PDB entry 7DVW | X-ray diffraction, 1.49 A resolution | chains A and C

Chain A:
Name: 3C-like proteinase
Source organism: Severe acute respiratory syndrome coronavirus 2
Notes: EC 3.4.22.69
Reference sequence: P0DTD1 (R1AB_SARS2); residues 1-306 here correspond to UniProt positions 3264-3569 (UniProt number = residue number + 3263)
Amino-acid sequence (306 residues; each row starts with the number of its first residue):
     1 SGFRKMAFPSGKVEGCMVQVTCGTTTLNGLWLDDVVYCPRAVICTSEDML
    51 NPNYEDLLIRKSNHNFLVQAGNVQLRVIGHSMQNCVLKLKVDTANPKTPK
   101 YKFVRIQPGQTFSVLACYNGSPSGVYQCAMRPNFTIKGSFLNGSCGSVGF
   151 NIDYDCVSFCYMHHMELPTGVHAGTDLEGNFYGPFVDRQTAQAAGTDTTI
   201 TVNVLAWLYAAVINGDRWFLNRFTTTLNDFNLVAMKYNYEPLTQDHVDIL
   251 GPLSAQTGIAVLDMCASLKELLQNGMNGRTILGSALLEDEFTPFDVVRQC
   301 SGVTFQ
Construct notes: engineered mutation Ala41 (His3304 in P0DTD1)
Swiss-Prot annotation at these positions:
  - active site: Cys145 (Nucleophile)
  - site: Gln306 (Cleavage)
  - cross-link (Glycyl lysine isopeptide (Lys-Gly)): Lys5 (interchain with G-Cter in ubiquitin), Lys90 (interchain with G-Cter in ubiquitin)
What the authors report for this chain:
  - catalytic residues: Gly143, Cys145
  - conformationally variable residues (helix shift, loop rearrangement, side-chain flip): Ser46 to Leu50, Arg188 to Ala191
  - mutagenesis - H41A: abolished catalytic activity (proposed by the authors, not directly observed)
  - binding site for nsp5/6 peptidyl substrate (chain C): Thr24, Thr25, Thr26, Leu27, Met49, Phe140, Gly143, Cys145, His163, Met165, Glu166, Leu167, Pro168, Asp187, Arg188, Gln189, Ala191, Gln192

Chain C:
Name: nsp5/6 peptidyl substrate
Reference sequence: P0DTD1 (R1AB_SARS2); residues -3 to 16 here correspond to UniProt positions 3560-3579 (UniProt number = residue number + 3563)
Amino-acid sequence (20 residues; numbered -3 to 16; the number before each row is that of its first residue; numbers below 1 keep their minus sign (Val-3 is residue -3)):
    -3 VRQCSGVTFQSAVKRTIKGT
Disordered / not traced: -3 to 0, 10-16
Swiss-Prot annotation at these positions:
  - site: Gln6, Ser7 (Cleavage)

How chain A and chain C interact:
Contacting residue pairs (37):
  Thr24(A) - Ala8(C)
  Thr24(A) - Val9(C)
  Thr25(A) - Ser7(C)
  Thr25(A) - Ala8(C)
  Thr26(A) - Ser7(C)
  Thr26(A) - Ala8(C)  hydrogen bond (backbone-backbone)
  Met49(A) - Phe5(C)  hydrophobic
  Phe140(A) - Gln6(C)  hydrogen bond (backbone-side chain)
  Leu141(A) - Gln6(C)
  Asn142(A) - Phe5(C)
  Asn142(A) - Gln6(C)
  Asn142(A) - Ser7(C)
  Gly143(A) - Gln6(C)  hydrogen bond (backbone-backbone)
  Gly143(A) - Ser7(C)  hydrogen bond (backbone-backbone)
  Gly143(A) - Ala8(C)
  Ser144(A) - Gln6(C)  hydrogen bond (backbone-backbone)
  Cys145(A) - Gln6(C)  hydrogen bond (backbone-backbone)
  Cys145(A) - Ser7(C)
  His163(A) - Gln6(C)  hydrogen bond
  His164(A) - Phe5(C)
  His164(A) - Gln6(C)
  Met165(A) - Thr4(C)
  Met165(A) - Phe5(C)  hydrophobic
  Glu166(A) - Val3(C)
  Glu166(A) - Thr4(C)  hydrogen bond (backbone-backbone)
  Glu166(A) - Gln6(C)  hydrogen bond
  Leu167(A) - Val3(C)  hydrophobic
  Pro168(A) - Gly2(C)
  His172(A) - Gln6(C)
  Asp187(A) - Phe5(C)
  Arg188(A) - Val3(C)
  Arg188(A) - Phe5(C)
  Gln189(A) - Gly2(C)
  Gln189(A) - Val3(C)  hydrogen bond (side chain-backbone)
  Gln189(A) - Phe5(C)
  Thr190(A) - Val3(C)
  Gln192(A) - Val3(C)
Other interface residues (no listed pair), chain A (26 interface residues in all): Leu27, Asn119, Val186, Ala191
Other interface residues (no listed pair), chain C (9 interface residues in all): Ser1
The authors on this interface:
  - specific contacts: Thr24(A)-Val9(C), Thr25(A)-Ser7(C), Thr26(A)-Ala8(C) (backbone contact), Leu27(A)-Ser7(C), Met49(A)-Phe5(C) (hydrophobic contact), Phe140(A)-Gln6(C) (backbone contact), Gly143(A)-Gln6(C) (backbone contact), Gly143(A)-Ser7(C) (backbone contact), Cys145(A)-Gln6(C) (backbone contact), Cys145(A)-Ser7(C), His163(A)-Gln6(C) (hydrogen bond), Met165(A)-Phe5(C) (hydrophobic contact), Met165(A)-Val3(C) (hydrophobic contact), Glu166(A)-Thr4(C) (backbone contact), Leu167(A)-Val3(C) (hydrophobic contact), Asp187(A)-Phe5(C) (hydrophobic contact), Arg188(A)-Phe5(C) (hydrophobic contact), Gln189(A)-Phe5(C) (hydrophobic contact), Gln189(A)-Val3(C) (hydrogen bond), Gln192(A)-Val3(C) (hydrophobic contact)
  - interface residues, chain A: Pro168(A), Ala191(A)
  - interface residues, chain C: Val3(C), Phe5(C)

Summary:
The interface between chain A and chain C involves 26 residues on one side and 9 on the other, with 10
hydrogen bonds. Polar pairs include Phe140(A)-Gln6(C), His163(A)-Gln6(C) and Glu166(A)-Gln6(C). The paper
describes contacts between Thr24(A) and Val9(C), Thr25(A) and Ser7(C) and Leu27(A) and Ser7(C) among others;
backbone contacts between Thr26(A) and Ala8(C), Phe140(A) and Gln6(C) and Gly143(A) and Gln6(C) among others;
hydrophobic contacts between Met49(A) and Phe5(C), Met165(A) and Phe5(C) and Met165(A) and Val3(C) among
others. The paper reports catalytic residues Gly143(A) and Cys145(A); H41A of chain A abolishes catalytic
activity.
Chain A is 3C-like proteinase (Severe acute respiratory syndrome coronavirus 2) and chain C is nsp5/6 peptidyl
substrate; the structure, SARS-CoV-2 Mpro mutant (H41A) in complex with nsp5|6 peptidyl substrate, was
determined by X-ray diffraction together with 7DVP, 7DVX, 7DVY, 7DW0 and 7DW6 from the same study.
